5ICC - chain A; structure by X-ray diffraction, 1.90 A resolution.

[Chain A]
Protein: (S)-norcoclaurine 6-O-methyltransferase
Organism: Thalictrum flavum subsp. glaucum
Notes: EC 2.1.1.128
UniProt: Q5C9L7 (Q5C9L7_THLFG); residues 3-350 here = UniProt positions 3-350
Sequence (352 residues; row label = number of the first residue in the row; numbers below 1 keep their minus sign (Gly-1 is residue -1)):
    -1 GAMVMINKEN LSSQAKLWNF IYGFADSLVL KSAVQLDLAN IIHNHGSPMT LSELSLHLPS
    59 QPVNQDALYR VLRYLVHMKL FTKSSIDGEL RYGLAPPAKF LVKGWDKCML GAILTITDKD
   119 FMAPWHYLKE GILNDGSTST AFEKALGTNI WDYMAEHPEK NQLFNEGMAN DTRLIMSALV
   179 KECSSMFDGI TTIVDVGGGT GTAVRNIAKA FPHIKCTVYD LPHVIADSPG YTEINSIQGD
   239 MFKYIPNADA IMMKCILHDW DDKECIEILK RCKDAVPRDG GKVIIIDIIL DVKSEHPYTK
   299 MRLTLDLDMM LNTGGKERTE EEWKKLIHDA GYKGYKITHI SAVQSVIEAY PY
Differences from the reference sequence: expression tag (-1 to 2)
UniProt features mapped onto this chain:
  - active site: His256 (Proton acceptor)
  - binding site (S-adenosyl-L-methionine): Met166, Thr170, Gly195, Asp218, Asp238, Met239, Lys252
  - binding site (substrate): Asp169, Cys253 to Asp257, Asp306
Metal / ion sites: Na+ site 1 near Tyr90 (its only coordinating residue here); Na+ site 2 near Thr297 (its only coordinating residue here)
Ligand contacts: S-adenosylhomocysteine (SAH): Trp149, Phe162, Met166, Ala167, Thr170, Gly195, Gly196, Gly197, Asp218, Leu219, Val222, Gly237, Asp238, Met239, Phe240, Lys252, Cys253, Ile254, Asp257, Trp258

[In short]
Bound to chain A: S-adenosylhomocysteine. From UniProt: active-site residue His256, 7
S-adenosyl-L-methionine-binding residues and 7 substrate-binding residues.
Chain A is (S)-norcoclaurine 6-O-methyltransferase (Thalictrum flavum subsp. glaucum); the structure, Crystal
structure of (S)-norcoclaurine 6-O-methyltransferase with S-adenosyl-L-homocysteine, was determined by X-ray
diffraction together with 5ICE, 5ICF and 5ICG from the same study.
